PDB entry 1FCY | X-ray diffraction, 1.30 A resolution | chain A

[Chain A]
Protein: Retinoic acid receptor gamma-1
Organism: Homo sapiens
Notes: fragment: ligand binding domain
UniProtKB: P13631 (RARG1_HUMAN); residues 182-417 here = UniProt positions 182-417
Amino-acid sequence (236 residues; numbered 182 to 417; the number before each row is that of its first residue):
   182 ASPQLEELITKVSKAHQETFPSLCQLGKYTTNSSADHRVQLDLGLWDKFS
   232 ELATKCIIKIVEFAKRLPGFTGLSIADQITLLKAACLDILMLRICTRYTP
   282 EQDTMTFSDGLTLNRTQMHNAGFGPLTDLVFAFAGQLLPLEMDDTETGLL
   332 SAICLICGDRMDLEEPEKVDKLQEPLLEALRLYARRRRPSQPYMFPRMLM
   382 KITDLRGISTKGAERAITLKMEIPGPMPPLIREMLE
Construct notes: conflict A182 (Leu in P13631)
Ligand contacts:
  - 564 (6-(5,5,8,8-tetramethyl-5,6,7,8-tetrahydro-naphtalene-2-carbonyl)-naphtalene-2-carboxylic acid): F201, W227, F230, L233, A234, C237, L268, L271, M272, R274, I275, R278, F288, S289, G303, F304, L307, G393, R396, A397, L400, M408, I412, M415, L416
  - dodecyl-alpha-D-maltoside (LMU): K236, I238, I239, K240, V242, E243, L263, K264, C267, L411, E414, M415

[Summary]
Chain A binds compound 564 and dodecyl-alpha-D-maltoside.
Chain A is Retinoic acid receptor gamma-1 (Homo sapiens); the structure, Isotype selectivity of the human
retinoic acid nuclear receptor hrar: the complex with the rarbeta/gamma-selective retinoid ..., was determined
by X-ray diffraction (same publication as 1FCX and 1FCZ).
